7NS6 - chains T and I of the 12 polymer chains in the assembly; structure by electron microscopy, 3.18 A resolution.

Chain T:
Name: Fu2 nanobody
Organism: Vicugna pacos
Notes: antibody fragment or engineered binder
Chain sequence (145 residues; each row starts with the number of its first residue):
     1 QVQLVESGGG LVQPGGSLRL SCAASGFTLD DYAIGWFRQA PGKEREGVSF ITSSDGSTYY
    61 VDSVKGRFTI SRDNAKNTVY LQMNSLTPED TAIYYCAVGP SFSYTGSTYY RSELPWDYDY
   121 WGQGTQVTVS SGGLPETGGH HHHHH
Not modelled in the structure: 134-145
Disulfide bonds: Cys-22/Cys-96

Chain I:
Name: Spike glycoprotein, Fibritin
Organism: Severe acute respiratory syndrome coronavirus 2
UniProt: chimeric construct of P0DTC2, P10104: residues 1-1208 from P0DTC2 (SPIKE_SARS2) positions 1-1208 (same numbers); residues 1211-1237 from P10104 positions 458-484 (UniProt number = residue number - 753)
Chain sequence (1288 residues; row label = number of the first residue in the row):
     1 MFVFLVLLPL VSSQCVNLTT RTQLPPAYTN SFTRGVYYPD KVFRSSVLHS TQDLFLPFFS
    61 NVTWFHAIHV SGTNGTKRFD NPVLPFNDGV YFASTEKSNI IRGWIFGTTL DSKTQSLLIV
   121 NNATNVVIKV CEFQFCNDPF LGVYYHKNNK SWMESEFRVY SSANNCTFEY VSQPFLMDLE
   181 GKQGNFKNLR EFVFKNIDGY FKIYSKHTPI NLVRDLPQGF SALEPLVDLP IGINITRFQT
   241 LLALHRSYLT PGDSSSGWTA GAAAYYVGYL QPRTFLLKYN ENGTITDAVD CALDPLSETK
   301 CTLKSFTVEK GIYQTSNFRV QPTESIVRFP NITNLCPFGE VFNATRFASV YAWNRKRISN
   361 CVADYSVLYN SASFSTFKCY GVSPTKLNDL CFTNVYADSF VIRGDEVRQI APGQTGKIAD
   421 YNYKLPDDFT GCVIAWNSNN LDSKVGGNYN YLYRLFRKSN LKPFERDIST EIYQAGSTPC
   481 NGVEGFNCYF PLQSYGFQPT NGVGYQPYRV VVLSFELLHA PATVCGPKKS TNLVKNKCVN
   541 FNFNGLTGTG VLTESNKKFL PFQQFGRDIA DTTDAVRDPQ TLEILDITPC SFGGVSVITP
   601 GTNTSNQVAV LYQDVNCTEV PVAIHADQLT PTWRVYSTGS NVFQTRAGCL IGAEHVNNSY
   661 ECDIPIGAGI CASYQTQTNS PGSASSVASQ SIIAYTMSLG AENSVAYSNN SIAIPTNFTI
   721 SVTTEILPVS MTKTSVDCTM YICGDSTECS NLLLQYGSFC TQLNRALTGI AVEQDKNTQE
   781 VFAQVKQIYK TPPIKDFGGF NFSQILPDPS KPSKRSFIED LLFNKVTLAD AGFIKQYGDC
   841 LGDIAARDLI CAQKFNGLTV LPPLLTDEMI AQYTSALLAG TITSGWTFGA GAALQIPFPM
   901 QMAYRFNGIG VTQNVLYENQ KLIANQFNSA IGKIQDSLSS TPSPLGKLQD VVNQNAQALN
   961 TLVKQLSSNF GAISSVLNDI LSRLDPPEAE VQIDRLITGR LQSLQTYVTQ QLIRAAEIRA
  1021 SANLAATKMS ECVLGQSKRV DFCGKGYHLM SFPQSAPHGV VFLHVTYVPA QEKNFTTAPA
  1081 ICHDGKAHFP REGVFVSNGT HWFVTQRNFY EPQIITTDNT FVSGNCDVVI GIVNNTVYDP
  1141 LQPELDSFKE ELDKYFKNHT SPDVDLGDIS GINASVVNIQ KEIDRLNEVA KNLNESLIDL
  1201 QELGKYEQGS GYIPEAPRDG QAYVRKDGEW VLLSTFLGRS LEVLFQGPGH HHHHHHHSAW
  1261 SHPQFEKGGG SGGGGSGGSA WSHPQFEK
Not modelled in the structure: 1-22, 71-75, 176-184, 248-251, 621-640, 675-690, 829-854, 1147-1288
Sequence notes: conflict Gly-682 (Arg in P0DTC2), Ser-683 (Arg in P0DTC2), Ser-685 (Arg in P0DTC2), Pro-899 (Ala in P0DTC2), Pro-942 (Ala in P0DTC2), Pro-944 (Ala in P0DTC2), Pro-986 (Lys in P0DTC2), Pro-987 (Val in P0DTC2), Leu-1232 (Phe479 in P10104); linker (1209-1210); expression tag (1238-1288)
UniProt features mapped onto this chain:
  - region: Asn-280 to Cys-301 (Putative superantigen), Arg-403 to Asp-405 (Integrin-binding motif), Asn-448 to Phe-456 (Immunodominant HLA epitope recognized by the CD8+), Pro-681, Ala-684 (Putative superantigen), Ser-816 to Tyr-837 (Fusion peptide 1), Lys-835 to Phe-855 (Fusion peptide 2), Asp-1163 to Glu-1202 (Heptad repeat 2)
  - site: Arg-815, Ser-816 (Cleavage)
  - glycosylation: Asn-17 (N-linked (GlcNAc...) (complex) asparagine), Asn-61 (N-linked (GlcNAc...) (hybrid) asparagine), Asn-74 (N-linked (GlcNAc...) (complex) asparagine), Asn-122 (N-linked (GlcNAc...) (hybrid) asparagine), Asn-149 (N-linked (GlcNAc...) (complex) asparagine), Asn-165 (N-linked (GlcNAc...) (complex) asparagine), Asn-234 (N-linked (GlcNAc...) (high mannose) asparagine), Asn-282 (N-linked (GlcNAc...) (complex) asparagine), Thr-323 (O-linked (GalNAc) threonine), Ser-325 (O-linked (HexNAc...) serine), Asn-331 (N-linked (GlcNAc...) (complex) asparagine), Asn-343 (N-linked (GlcNAc...) (complex) asparagine), Asn-603 (N-linked (GlcNAc...) (hybrid) asparagine), Asn-616 (N-linked (GlcNAc...) (complex) asparagine), Asn-657 (N-linked (GlcNAc...) (complex) asparagine), Thr-676 (O-linked (GlcNAc...) threonine), Thr-678 (O-linked (GlcNAc...) threonine), Asn-709 (N-linked (GlcNAc...) (high mannose) asparagine), Asn-717 (N-linked (GlcNAc...) (hybrid) asparagine), Asn-801 (N-linked (GlcNAc...) (hybrid) asparagine) and 6 more in UniProt
Disulfide bonds: Cys-131/Cys-166, Cys-291/Cys-301, Cys-336/Cys-361, Cys-379/Cys-432, Cys-391/Cys-525, Cys-480/Cys-488, Cys-538/Cys-590, Cys-617/Cys-649, Cys-662/Cys-671, Cys-743/Cys-749, Cys-1032/Cys-1043, Cys-1082/Cys-1126
Covalent attachments: N-acetylglucosamine (NAG) linked to Asn-331, Asn-343, Asn-616, Asn-709, Asn-717, Asn-801, Asn-1074, Asn-1098, Asn-1134

How chain T and chain I interact:
Residue-residue contacts - 36 pairs, chain T then chain I:
  Glu-44(T) / Val-503(I)
  Tyr-59(T) / Ala-372(I)  hydrogen bond (side chain-backbone)
  Gly-106(T) / Tyr-380(I)
  Gly-106(T) / Gly-381(I)  hydrogen bond (backbone-backbone)
  Ser-107(T) / Cys-379(I)  hydrogen bond (side chain-backbone)
  Ser-107(T) / Tyr-380(I)
  Ser-107(T) / Gly-381(I)
  Thr-108(T) / Cys-379(I)  hydrogen bond (backbone-backbone)
  Thr-108(T) / Val-382(I)  hydrogen bond (side chain-backbone)
  Thr-108(T) / Ser-383(I)  hydrogen bond (side chain-backbone)
  Tyr-109(T) / Tyr-369(I)
  Tyr-109(T) / Phe-377(I)  hydrophobic
  Tyr-109(T) / Lys-378(I)
  Tyr-109(T) / Cys-379(I)  hydrogen bond (backbone-backbone)
  Tyr-109(T) / Pro-384(I)
  Tyr-110(T) / Phe-377(I)
  Tyr-110(T) / Lys-378(I)
  Tyr-110(T) / Tyr-380(I)
  Tyr-110(T) / Arg-408(I)
  Arg-111(T) / Ala-372(I)
  Arg-111(T) / Phe-374(I)  hydrogen bond (side chain-backbone)
  Arg-111(T) / Thr-376(I)
  Arg-111(T) / Phe-377(I)  hydrogen bond (backbone-backbone)
  Ser-112(T) / Ser-375(I)
  Ser-112(T) / Thr-376(I)
  Glu-113(T) / Phe-374(I)
  Glu-113(T) / Ser-375(I)  hydrogen bond (backbone-backbone)
  Leu-114(T) / Thr-376(I)
  Leu-114(T) / Val-407(I)  hydrophobic
  Leu-114(T) / Tyr-508(I)
  Trp-116(T) / Asp-405(I)
  Trp-116(T) / Arg-408(I)
  Trp-116(T) / Gly-504(I)
  Asp-117(T) / Thr-376(I)
  Asp-117(T) / Lys-378(I)  salt bridge
  Asp-117(T) / Arg-408(I)
Other interface residues (no listed pair), chain T (14 interface residues in all): Thr-105
Other interface residues (no listed pair), chain I (20 interface residues in all): Gly-404

Overview:
Chain T and chain I form an interface of 14 and 20 residues respectively, with 10 hydrogen bonds and 1 salt
bridge. Polar pairs include Asp-117(T)/Lys-378(I), Tyr-59(T)/Ala-372(I) and Ser-107(T)/Cys-379(I). Covalently
linked N-acetylglucosamine: at Asn-331(I), Asn-343(I), Asn-616(I), Asn-709(I), Asn-717(I) and Asn-801(I) and 3
more.
Chain T is Fu2 nanobody (Vicugna pacos) and chain I is Spike glycoprotein, Fibritin (Severe acute respiratory
syndrome coronavirus 2); the structure, SARS-CoV-2 Spike (dimers) in complex with six Fu2 nanobodies, was
determined by electron microscopy together with 7NLL from the same study.
